6HUU - chains Z and a of the 28 polymer chains in the assembly; structure by X-ray diffraction, 2.80 A resolution.

[Chain Z]
Name: Proteasome subunit beta type-6
From: Saccharomyces cerevisiae (strain ATCC 204508 / S288c)
Notes: EC 3.4.25.1
Reference sequence: P23724 (PSB6_YEAST); residues 1-222 here correspond to UniProt positions 20-241 (UniProt number = residue number + 19)
Amino-acid sequence (222 residues; each row starts with the number of its first residue):
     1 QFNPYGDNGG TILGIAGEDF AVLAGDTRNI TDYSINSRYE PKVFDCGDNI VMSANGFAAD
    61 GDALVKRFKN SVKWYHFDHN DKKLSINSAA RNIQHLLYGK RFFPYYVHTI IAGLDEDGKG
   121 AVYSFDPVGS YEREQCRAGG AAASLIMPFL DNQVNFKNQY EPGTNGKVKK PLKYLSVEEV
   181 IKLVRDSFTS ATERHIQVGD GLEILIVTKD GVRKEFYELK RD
Metal / ion sites: Mg2+: Thr192, Val198
Ligand contacts: GTW (N-[(2S)-1-[[(2S)-1-[[(2S)-1-[4-(aminomethyl)phenyl]-4-methylsulfonyl-butan-2-yl]amino]-3-cyclohexyl-1-oxidanylidene-propan-2-yl]amino]-4-methyl-1-oxidanylidene-pentan-2-yl]-2-methyl-1,3-thiazole-5-carboxamide): Asp126, Pro127, Val128, Ser130, Glu132

[Chain a]
Name: Proteasome subunit beta type-7
From: Saccharomyces cerevisiae (strain ATCC 204508 / S288c)
Notes: EC 3.4.25.1
Reference sequence: P30657 (PSB7_YEAST); residues -12 to 233 here correspond to UniProt positions 21-266 (UniProt number = residue number + 33)
Amino-acid sequence (246 residues; numbered -12 to 233; the number before each row is that of its first residue; numbers below 1 keep their minus sign (Thr-12 is residue -12)):
   -12 TQIANAGASP MVNTQQPIVT GTSVISMKYD NGVIIAADNL GSYGSLLRFN GVERLIPVGD
    48 NTVVGISGDI SDMQHIERLL KDLVTENAYD NPLADAEEAL EPSYIFEYLA TVMYQRRSKM
   108 NPLWNAIIVA GVQSNGDQFL RYVNLLGVTY SSPTLATGFG AHMANPLLRK VVDRESDIPK
   168 TTVQVAEEAI VNAMRVLYYR DARSSRNFSL AIIDKNTGLT FKKNLQVENM KWDFAKDIKG
   228 YGTQKI
Not modelled in the structure: -12 to 0, 225-233

[Chain Z / chain a interface]
Contacting residue pairs (41):
  Gln1(Z) with Thr1(a), hydrogen bond
  Phe2(Z) with Thr1(a); Arg104(a); Met107(a); Pro109(a), hydrophobic; Leu132(a), hydrophobic; Leu133(a), hydrophobic
  Asn3(Z) with Leu133(a)
  Pro4(Z) with Arg104(a), hydrogen bond (backbone-side chain); Met107(a), hydrophobic; Leu133(a)
  Tyr5(Z) with Arg104(a)
  Asn8(Z) with Val135(a)
  Asn29(Z) with Tyr137(a)
  Ser34(Z) with His149(a), hydrogen bond
  Ile35(Z) with Arg156(a), hydrogen bond (backbone-side chain)
  Asn36(Z) with Tyr137(a), hydrogen bond; Ser139(a)
  Ser37(Z) with Ser138(a), hydrogen bond (side chain-backbone)
  Tyr39(Z) with Ser138(a)
  Glu40(Z) with Arg128(a), salt bridge; Tyr137(a); Ser138(a), hydrogen bond (side chain-backbone)
  Phe57(Z) with Arg104(a); Leu133(a); Val135(a), hydrophobic
  Ala59(Z) with Tyr101(a); Leu133(a); Gly134(a); Val135(a)
  Asp60(Z) with Tyr101(a), hydrogen bond; Arg104(a), salt bridge
  Asp62(Z) with Thr136(a), hydrogen bond
  Ala63(Z) with Tyr101(a)
  Lys66(Z) with Glu94(a), salt bridge
  Phe103(Z) with Arg104(a); Ser105(a)
  Tyr105(Z) with Tyr101(a)
  Glu218(Z) with Arg161(a), salt bridge
  Arg221(Z) with Asp160(a), salt bridge; Arg161(a)
Also at the interface, not in a pair above, chain Z (26 interface residues in all): Gly6, Arg38, Lys100
Also at the interface, not in a pair above, chain a (22 interface residues in all): Trp111, Leu142

[In short]
26 residues of chain Z face 22 of chain a across their interface; the contacts include 9 hydrogen bonds and 5
salt bridges. Among the polar pairs are Glu40(Z)-Arg128(a), Asp60(Z)-Arg104(a) and Lys66(Z)-Glu94(a). Bound to
chain Z: compound GTW. Thr192(Z) and Val198(Z) form the Mg2+ site.
Chain Z is Proteasome subunit beta type-6 and chain a is Proteasome subunit beta type-7, both from
Saccharomyces cerevisiae (strain ATCC 204508 / S288c); the structure, Yeast 20S proteasome with human beta2c
(S171G) in complex with 29, was determined by X-ray diffraction (same publication as 6HTB, 6HTC, 6HTD, 6HTP,
6HTR, 6HUB and 30 further entries).
